Entry 7P8L (X-ray diffraction, 1.25 A resolution); this record covers chains A and I of the 3 polymer chains in the assembly.

[Chain A]
Protein: N-glycosylase/DNA lyase
Organism: Pyrococcus abyssi (strain GE5 / Orsay)
Notes: EC 3.2.2.-, 4.2.99.18
UniProt: Q9UZY0 (AGOG_PYRAB); residues 1-239 here = UniProt positions 1-239
Chain sequence (242 residues; row label = number of the first residue in the row; numbers below 1 keep their minus sign (Gly-2 is residue -2)):
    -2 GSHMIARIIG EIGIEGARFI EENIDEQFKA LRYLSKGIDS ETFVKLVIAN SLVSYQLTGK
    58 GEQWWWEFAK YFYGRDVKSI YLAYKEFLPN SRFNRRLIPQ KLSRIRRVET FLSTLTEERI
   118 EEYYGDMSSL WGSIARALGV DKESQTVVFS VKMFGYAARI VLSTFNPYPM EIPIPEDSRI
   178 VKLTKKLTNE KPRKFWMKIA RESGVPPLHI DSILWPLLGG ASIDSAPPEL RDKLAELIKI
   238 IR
Sequence notes: expression tag (-2 to 0); engineered mutation Gln142 (Lys in Q9UZY0)
Reported in the primary citation:
  - binding site for the 9-nt DNA strand: Gln24, Gln53, Gly56, Phe146, Lys149, Asp174, Arg176, Asp208, Trp212
  - specificity-determining residues: Gln24
  - conformationally variable residues (side-chain flip): Gln142
  - contacts within the chain: Arg176-Trp212 (pi stacking), Glu59-Arg176 (salt bridge)
  - binding site for the 9-nt DNA strand (chain I): Arg93
  - catalytic residues: Asp174 (proposed by the authors, not directly observed)
  - mutagenesis - R93A: decreased catalytic activity
  - mutagenesis - R93A: decreased binding to the 9-nt DNA strand (chain I)

[Chain I]
Molecule: 9-nt DNA strand
Sequence (9 nucleotides; row label = number of the first residue in the row):
     1 AGAAACAAA

[How chain A and chain I interact]
Pairs across the interface - 8 pairs, chain A then chain I:
  Arg92(A) - DA7(I)  hydrogen bond to the phosphate
  Arg92(A) - DA8(I)  salt bridge to the phosphate
  Arg93(A) - DC6(I)  hydrogen bond to the base
  Arg93(A) - DA7(I)  base contact
  Leu94(A) - DA5(I)  base contact
  Leu94(A) - DC6(I)  hydrogen bond to the sugar
  Gln97(A) - DA5(I)  phosphate contact
  Gln97(A) - DC6(I)  sugar contact
Other interface residues (no listed pair), chain A (5 interface residues in all): Pro96

[In short]
The interface between chain A and chain I involves 5 residues on one side and 4 on the other, with 3 hydrogen
bonds and 1 salt bridge. Among the polar pairs are Arg93(A)-DC6(I), Leu94(A)-DC6(I) and Arg92(A)-DA7(I). From
the paper: the catalytic residue Asp174(A); R93A of chain A reduces catalytic activity.
Chain A is N-glycosylase/DNA lyase (Pyrococcus abyssi (strain GE5 / Orsay)) and chain I is a 9-nt DNA strand;
the structure, Crystal structure of Pyrococcus abyssi 8-oxoguanine DNA glycosylase (PabAGOG) in complex with
dsDNA containing cytosine opposite ..., was determined by X-ray diffraction, deposited together with 7OUE,
7OY7, 7P0W and 7P9Z.
